PDB entry 5XRZ | X-ray diffraction, 3.60 A resolution | chains D and L of the 12 polymer chains in the assembly

# Chain D
Protein: DNA repair protein RAD52 homolog
Organism: Homo sapiens
Reference sequence: P43351 (RAD52_HUMAN); residue numbers follow UniProt; this construct covers 1-212
Sequence (215 residues; row label = number of the first residue in the row; numbers below 1 keep their minus sign (Gly-2 is residue -2)):
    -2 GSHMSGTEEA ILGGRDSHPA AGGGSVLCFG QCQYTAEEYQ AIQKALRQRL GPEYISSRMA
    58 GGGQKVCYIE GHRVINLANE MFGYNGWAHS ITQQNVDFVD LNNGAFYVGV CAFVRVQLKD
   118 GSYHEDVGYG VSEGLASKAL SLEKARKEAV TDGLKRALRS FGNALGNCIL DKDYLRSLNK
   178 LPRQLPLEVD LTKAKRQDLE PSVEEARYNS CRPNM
Disordered / not traced: -2 to 24, 209-212
Construct notes: expression tag (-2 to 0); engineered mutation Ala102 (Lys in P43351), Ala133 (Lys in P43351)
Swiss-Prot annotation at these positions:
  - DNA-binding region: Lys152 to Arg156
  - modified residue: Tyr104 (Phosphotyrosine), Ser199 (Phosphoserine)
  - mutagenesis: Arg55 (R55A: Abolishes ssDNA-binding), Tyr65 (Y65A: Moderately defective in both ss and dsDNA-binding), Lys152 (K152A: Abolishes ssDNA-binding), Arg153 (R153A: Moderately defective in both ss and dsDNA-binding), Arg156 (R156A: Moderately defective in both ss and dsDNA-binding)
Metal / ion sites: K+: Glu140 (shared with DT16(L), DT17(L) of chain L)
What the authors report for this chain:
  - binding site for ssDNA (chain L): Arg55, Val63, Lys152, Arg153, Arg156
  - mutagenesis - K152A, R153A, R156A: decreased catalytic activity
  - mutagenesis - R55A: decreased catalytic activity on DNA annealing
  - mutagenesis - R55A/K152A: decreased binding to ssDNA

# Chain L
Molecule: ssDNA
Sequence (40 nucleotides; each row starts with the number of its first residue):
     1 TTTTTTTTTT TTTTTTTTCC CTTTTTTTTT TTTTTTTTTT
Metal / ion sites: K+ site 1: DT1 (shared with 1 residue of chain K); K+ site 2: DT12 (shared with 1 residue of chain C); K+ site 3: DT16, DT17 (shared with Glu140(D) of chain D); K+ site 4: DT25 (shared with 1 residue of chain F); K+ site 5: DT37 (shared with 1 residue of chain I)

# How chain D and chain L interact
Residue-residue contacts - 19 pairs, chain D then chain L:
  Ser54(D) with DT13(L), base contact
  Arg55(D) with DT12(L), sugar contact; DT13(L), hydrogen bond to the phosphate
  Val63(D) with DT12(L), base contact
  Cys64(D) with DT13(L), phosphate contact
  Tyr65(D) with DT13(L), phosphate contact
  Ile66(D) with DT14(L), phosphate contact
  Gly68(D) with DT14(L), phosphate contact
  Glu140(D) with DT16(L), sugar contact
  Lys141(D) with DT14(L), base contact
  Lys144(D) with DT16(L), salt bridge to the phosphate
  Thr148(D) with DT15(L), hydrogen bond to the phosphate
  Asp149(D) with DT12(L), phosphate contact
  Lys152(D) with DT13(L), salt bridge to the phosphate; DT14(L), salt bridge to the phosphate
  Arg153(D) with DT11(L), salt bridge to the phosphate; DT12(L), salt bridge to the phosphate
  Arg156(D) with DT12(L), salt bridge to the phosphate
  Leu167(D) with DT11(L), phosphate contact
Also at the interface, not in a pair above, chain D (19 interface residues in all): Glu67, Glu145, Lys169
Also at the interface, not in a pair above, chain L (7 interface residues in all): DT10

# In short
19 residues of chain D face 7 of chain L across their interface, with 2 hydrogen bonds and 6 salt bridges.
Polar pairs include Arg55(D)-DT13(L), Thr148(D)-DT15(L) and Lys144(D)-DT16(L). The paper reports a binding
site for ssDNA (chain L) at Arg55(D), Val63(D) and Lys152(D) among others; K152A, R153A and R156A of chain D
reduce catalytic activity; 5 substitutions were tested in all.
Chain D is DNA repair protein RAD52 homolog (Homo sapiens) and chain L is ssDNA; the structure, Structure of a
ssDNA bound to the inner DNA binding site of RAD52, was determined by X-ray diffraction together with 5XS0
from the same study.
